6PPV - chains C and F of the 8 polymer chains in the assembly; structure by X-ray diffraction, 2.05 A resolution.

[Chain C]
Molecule: Probable U6 snRNA-associated Sm-like protein LSm3
From: Schizosaccharomyces pombe (strain 972 / ATCC 24843)
Reference sequence: Q9Y7M4 (LSM3_SCHPO); numbering as in UniProt (aligned over 1-93)
Amino-acid sequence (95 residues; each row starts with the number of its first residue; numbers below 1 keep their minus sign (Gly-1 is residue -1)):
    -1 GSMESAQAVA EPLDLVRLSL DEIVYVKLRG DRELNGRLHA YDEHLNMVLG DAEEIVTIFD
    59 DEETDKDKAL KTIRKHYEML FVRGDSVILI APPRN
Disordered / not traced: -1 to 7, 58-67, 93
Sequence notes: expression tag (-1 to 0)
Swiss-Prot annotation at these positions:
  - modified residue: Ser84 (Phosphoserine)

[Chain F]
Molecule: U6 snRNA-associated Sm-like protein LSm6
From: Schizosaccharomyces pombe (strain 972 / ATCC 24843)
Reference sequence: Q9UUI1 (LSM6_SCHPO); residues 1-75 here = UniProt positions 1-75
Amino-acid sequence (77 residues; each row starts with the number of its first residue; numbers below 1 keep their minus sign (Gly-1 is residue -1)):
    -1 GSMDSSPNEF LNKVIGKKVL IRLSSGVDYK GILSCLDGYM NLALERTEEY VNGKKTNVYG
    59 DAFIRGNNVL YVSALDD
Disordered / not traced: -1 to 2, 74-75
Sequence notes: expression tag (-1 to 0)

[Chain C / chain F interface]
Residue-residue contacts - 37 pairs, chain C then chain F:
  Ala8(C) - Cys33(F)
  Glu9(C) - Cys33(F)
  Pro10(C) - Cys33(F)
  Pro10(C) - Leu34(F)  hydrophobic
  Pro10(C) - Asp35(F)
  Pro10(C) - Asn39(F)
  Pro10(C) - Leu40(F)
  Pro10(C) - Ala41(F)  hydrophobic
  Pro10(C) - Phe61(F)
  Leu11(C) - Phe61(F)  hydrophobic
  Leu13(C) - Ala41(F)  hydrophobic
  Leu13(C) - Asp59(F)
  Leu13(C) - Ala60(F)
  Leu13(C) - Phe61(F)
  Tyr23(C) - Tyr57(F)
  Lys25(C) - Tyr27(F)
  Lys25(C) - Glu47(F)
  Arg27(C) - Asn65(F)
  Arg27(C) - Asn66(F)  hydrogen bond
  His42(C) - Arg63(F)  hydrogen bond (backbone-side chain)
  Leu43(C) - Phe61(F)  hydrophobic
  Leu43(C) - Arg63(F)
  Gly82(C) - Arg63(F)  hydrogen bond (backbone-side chain)
  Val85(C) - Arg63(F)
  Val85(C) - Asn66(F)  hydrogen bond (backbone-side chain)
  Ile86(C) - Leu21(F)  hydrophobic
  Ile86(C) - Phe61(F)
  Ile86(C) - Ile62(F)
  Ile86(C) - Arg63(F)  hydrogen bond (backbone-backbone)
  Ile86(C) - Asn66(F)
  Leu87(C) - Tyr27(F)  hydrophobic
  Leu87(C) - Phe61(F)
  Ile88(C) - Ala60(F)
  Ile88(C) - Phe61(F)  hydrogen bond (backbone-backbone)
  Ala89(C) - Tyr57(F)  hydrophobic
  Ala89(C) - Asp59(F)
  Pro90(C) - Asp59(F)
Other interface residues (no listed pair), chain C (19 interface residues in all): Val14, Asp83

[Summary]
19 residues of chain C and 17 residues of chain F are in contact; the contacts include 6 hydrogen bonds. Among
the polar pairs are Arg27(C)-Asn66(F), His42(C)-Arg63(F) and Gly82(C)-Arg63(F).
Chain C is Probable U6 snRNA-associated Sm-like protein LSm3 and chain F is U6 snRNA-associated Sm-like
protein LSm6, both from Schizosaccharomyces pombe (strain 972 / ATCC 24843); the structure, Structure of S.
pombe Lsm1-7 with RNA, polyuridine with 3' guanosine, was determined by X-ray diffraction, deposited together
with 6PPN, 6PPP and 6PPQ.
